7WWL - chains C and L of the 9 polymer chains in the assembly; structure by electron microscopy, 3.00 A resolution.

# Chain C
Name: Spike glycoprotein
From: Severe acute respiratory syndrome coronavirus 2
Reference sequence: P0DTC2 (SPIKE_SARS2); aligned to UniProt positions 1-1273 over residues 1-1273
Chain sequence (1271 residues; row label = number of the first residue in the row; note: 2 numbers in that range are skipped by the numbering (no residue carries them; nothing is unmodelled there)):
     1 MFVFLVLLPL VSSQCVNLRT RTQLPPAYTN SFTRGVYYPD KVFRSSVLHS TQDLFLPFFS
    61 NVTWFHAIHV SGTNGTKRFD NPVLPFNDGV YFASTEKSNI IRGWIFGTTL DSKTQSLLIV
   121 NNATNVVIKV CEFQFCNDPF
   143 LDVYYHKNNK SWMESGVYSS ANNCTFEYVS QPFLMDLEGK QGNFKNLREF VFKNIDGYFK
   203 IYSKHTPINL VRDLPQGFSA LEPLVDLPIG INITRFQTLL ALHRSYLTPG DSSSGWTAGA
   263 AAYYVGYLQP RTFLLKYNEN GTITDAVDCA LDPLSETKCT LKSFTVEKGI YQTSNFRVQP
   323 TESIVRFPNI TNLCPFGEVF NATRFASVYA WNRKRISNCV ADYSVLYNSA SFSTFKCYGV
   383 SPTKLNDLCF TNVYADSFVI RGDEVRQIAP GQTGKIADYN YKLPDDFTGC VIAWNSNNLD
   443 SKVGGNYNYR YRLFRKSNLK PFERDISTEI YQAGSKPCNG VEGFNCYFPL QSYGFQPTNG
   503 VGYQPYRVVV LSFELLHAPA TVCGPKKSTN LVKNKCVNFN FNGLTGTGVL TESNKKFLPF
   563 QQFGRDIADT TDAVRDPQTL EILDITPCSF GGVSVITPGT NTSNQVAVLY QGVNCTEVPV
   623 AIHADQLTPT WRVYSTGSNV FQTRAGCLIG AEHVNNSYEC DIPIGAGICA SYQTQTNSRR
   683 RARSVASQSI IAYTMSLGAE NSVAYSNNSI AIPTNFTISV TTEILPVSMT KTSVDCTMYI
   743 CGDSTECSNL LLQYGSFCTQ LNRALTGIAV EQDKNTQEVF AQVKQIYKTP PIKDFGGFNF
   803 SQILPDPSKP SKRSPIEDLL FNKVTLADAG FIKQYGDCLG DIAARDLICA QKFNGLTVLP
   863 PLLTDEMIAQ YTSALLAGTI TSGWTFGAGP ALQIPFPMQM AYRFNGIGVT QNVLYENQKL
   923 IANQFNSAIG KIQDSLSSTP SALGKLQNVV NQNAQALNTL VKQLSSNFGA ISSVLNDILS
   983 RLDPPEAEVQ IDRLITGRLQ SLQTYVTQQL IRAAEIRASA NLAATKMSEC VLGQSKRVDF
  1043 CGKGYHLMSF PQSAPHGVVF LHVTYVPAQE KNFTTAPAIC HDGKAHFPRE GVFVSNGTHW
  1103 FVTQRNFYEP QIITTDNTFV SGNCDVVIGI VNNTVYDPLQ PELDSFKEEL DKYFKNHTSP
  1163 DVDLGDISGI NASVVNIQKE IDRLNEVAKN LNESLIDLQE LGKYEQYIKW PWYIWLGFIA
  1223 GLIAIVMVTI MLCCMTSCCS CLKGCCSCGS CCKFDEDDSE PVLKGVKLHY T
Not modelled in the structure: 1-26, 68-80, 143-158, 173-186, 244-263, 622-639, 677-689, 827-853, 940-943, 1147-1273
Construct notes: variant Arg19 (Thr in P0DTC2), Asp144 (Gly142 in P0DTC2), Gly158 (Arg in P0DTC2), Arg452 (Leu in P0DTC2), Lys478 (Thr in P0DTC2), Gly614 (Asp in P0DTC2), Arg681 (Pro in P0DTC2), Asn950 (Asp in P0DTC2); engineered mutation Pro817 (Phe in P0DTC2), Pro892 (Ala in P0DTC2), Pro899 (Ala in P0DTC2), Pro942 (Ala in P0DTC2), Pro986 (Lys in P0DTC2), Pro987 (Val in P0DTC2)
Swiss-Prot annotation at these positions:
  - region: Asn280 to Cys301 (Putative superantigen), Arg403 to Asp405 (Integrin-binding motif), Asn448 to Tyr451, Tyr453 to Phe456 (Immunodominant HLA epitope recognized by the CD8+), Ser816 to Tyr837 (Fusion peptide 1), Lys835 to Phe855 (Fusion peptide 2), Asp1163 to Glu1202 (Heptad repeat 2)
  - motif: Met1237 to Cys1241 (Binding to host endocytosis trafficking protein SNX27), Asp1257 to Glu1262 (Diacidic ER export motif (host COPII)), Ser1261 to Gly1267 (Binding to host plasma membrane localising/FERM domain proteins), Lys1269 to Thr1273 (KxHxx, ER retrieval signal (COPI))
  - site (Cleavage): Arg685, Ser686, Arg815, Ser816
  - lipidation (S-palmitoyl cysteine): Cys1235, Cys1236, Cys1240, Cys1241, Cys1243, Cys1247, Cys1248, Cys1250, Cys1253, Cys1254
  - glycosylation: Asn17 (N-linked (GlcNAc...) (complex) asparagine), Asn61 (N-linked (GlcNAc...) (hybrid) asparagine), Asn74 (N-linked (GlcNAc...) (complex) asparagine), Asn122 (N-linked (GlcNAc...) (hybrid) asparagine), Asn165 (N-linked (GlcNAc...) (complex) asparagine), Asn234 (N-linked (GlcNAc...) (high mannose) asparagine), Asn282 (N-linked (GlcNAc...) (complex) asparagine), Thr323 (O-linked (GalNAc) threonine), Ser325 (O-linked (HexNAc...) serine), Asn331 (N-linked (GlcNAc...) (complex) asparagine), Asn343 (N-linked (GlcNAc...) (complex) asparagine), Asn603 (N-linked (GlcNAc...) (hybrid) asparagine), Asn616 (N-linked (GlcNAc...) (complex) asparagine), Asn657 (N-linked (GlcNAc...) (complex) asparagine), Thr676 (O-linked (GlcNAc...) threonine), Thr678 (O-linked (GlcNAc...) threonine), Asn709 (N-linked (GlcNAc...) (high mannose) asparagine), Asn717 (N-linked (GlcNAc...) (hybrid) asparagine), Asn801 (N-linked (GlcNAc...) (hybrid) asparagine), Asn1074 (N-linked (GlcNAc...) (hybrid) asparagine) and 5 more in UniProt
Cystine bridges: Cys131-Cys166, Cys291-Cys301, Cys336-Cys361, Cys379-Cys432, Cys391-Cys525, Cys480-Cys488, Cys538-Cys590, Cys617-Cys649, Cys662-Cys671, Cys738-Cys760, Cys743-Cys749, Cys1032-Cys1043, Cys1082-Cys1126
Glycans and other covalent adducts: N-acetylglucosamine (NAG) linked to Asn61, Asn122, Asn165, Asn234, Asn282, Asn331, Asn343, Asn603, Asn616, Asn657, Asn709, Asn717, Asn801, Asn1074, Asn1098, Asn1134
Reported in the primary citation:
  - post-translational modification sites: Asn343

# Chain L
Name: light chain of ZWD12
From: Homo sapiens
Chain sequence (108 residues; each row starts with the number of its first residue):
     1 DIVMTQTPSS LSLSPGDRAT LSCRASENII NYLAWYQQRP GQSPRLLIYD ASNRATGIPA
    61 RFSGSGSGTD FTLTISSLEP EDFAVYYCQQ RIIWPPYTFG QGTKVDIK
Cystine bridges: Cys23-Cys88

# How chain C and chain L interact
Contacting residue pairs (17; chain C residue first):
  Asn437(C) - Tyr32(L)
  Asn439(C) - Ile92(L)  hydrogen bond (side chain-backbone)
  Asn439(C) - Trp94(L)
  Asn440(C) - Arg91(L)
  Asn440(C) - Trp94(L)
  Pro499(C) - Ile93(L)
  Pro499(C) - Trp94(L)
  Thr500(C) - Trp94(L)  hydrogen bond (backbone-backbone)
  Thr500(C) - Pro95(L)
  Asn501(C) - Ile93(L)
  Gly502(C) - Glu27(L)
  Val503(C) - Asn28(L)
  Val503(C) - Ile30(L)  hydrophobic
  Val503(C) - Ile92(L)  hydrophobic
  Gln506(C) - Ile92(L)  hydrogen bond (side chain-backbone)
  Gln506(C) - Ile93(L)
  Tyr508(C) - Ile30(L)
From the paper, about this interface:
  - epitope / paratope residues, chain L: Gln90(L), Ile92(L)

# Summary
10 residues of chain C and 9 residues of chain L are in contact; the contacts include 3 hydrogen bonds. Among
the polar pairs are Asn439(C)-Ile92(L), Gln506(C)-Ile92(L) and Thr500(C)-Trp94(L). N-acetylglucosamine is
covalently linked to Asn61(C), Asn122(C), Asn165(C), Asn234(C), Asn282(C) and Asn331(C) and 10 more. From the
paper: epitope/paratope residues Gln90(L) and Ile92(L); a modification site at Asn343(C).
Chain C is Spike glycoprotein (Severe acute respiratory syndrome coronavirus 2) and chain L is light chain of
ZWD12 (Homo sapiens); the structure, S protein of Delta variant in complex with ZWD12, was determined by
electron microscopy.
